6M1I - chains A and B of the 6 polymer chains in the assembly; structure by electron microscopy, 3.50 A resolution.

# Chain A
Protein: Pituitary adenylate cyclase-activating polypeptide type I receptor
Organism: Homo sapiens
Sequence (406 residues; numbered 18 to 444; 21 numbers in that range are skipped by the numbering (no residue carries them; nothing is unmodelled there); the number before each row is that of its first residue):
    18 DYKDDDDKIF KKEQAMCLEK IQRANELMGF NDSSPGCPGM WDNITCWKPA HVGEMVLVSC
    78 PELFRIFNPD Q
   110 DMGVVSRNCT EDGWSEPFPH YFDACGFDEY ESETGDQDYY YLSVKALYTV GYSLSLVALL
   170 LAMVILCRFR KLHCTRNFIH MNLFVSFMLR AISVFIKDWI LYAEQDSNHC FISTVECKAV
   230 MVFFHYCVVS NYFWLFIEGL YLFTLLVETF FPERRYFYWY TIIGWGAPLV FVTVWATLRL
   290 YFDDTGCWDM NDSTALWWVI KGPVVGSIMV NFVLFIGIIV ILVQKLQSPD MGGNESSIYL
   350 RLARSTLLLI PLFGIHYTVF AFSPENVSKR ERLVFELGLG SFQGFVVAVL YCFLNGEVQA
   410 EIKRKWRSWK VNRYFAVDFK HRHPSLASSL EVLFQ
Unresolved in the structure: 18-22, 42-51, 120-121, 139-143, 340-345, 420-444
Cystine bridges: Cys-34/Cys-63, Cys-54/Cys-118, Cys-226/Cys-296
What the authors report for this chain:
  - conformationally variable residues (helix shift, side-chain flip): Thr-355, Tyr-400
  - mutagenesis - Y130A, F131A: unchanged signaling with Pituitary adenylate cyclase-activating polypeptide (chain B)
  - mutagenesis - K206A, D207A: abolished signaling with Pituitary adenylate cyclase-activating polypeptide (chain B)
  - mutagenesis - F131A: abolished binding to I125-PACAP27
  - mutagenesis - Y130A: decreased binding to I125-PACAP27

# Chain B
Protein: Pituitary adenylate cyclase-activating polypeptide
Reference sequence: P18509 (PACA_HUMAN); residues 1-38 here correspond to UniProt positions 132-169 (UniProt number = residue number + 131)
Sequence (38 residues; row label = number of the first residue in the row):
     1 HSDGIFTDSY SRYRKQMAVK KYLAAVLGKR YKQRVKNK
Unresolved in the structure: 28-38
UniProt features mapped onto this chain:
  - region: Val-19 to Leu-27 (Important for receptor binding)
  - modified residue: Leu-27 (Leucine amide), Lys-38 (Lysine amide)

# Interface between chain A and chain B
Pairs across the interface - 49 pairs, chain A then chain B:
  Asp-23(A) / Tyr-22(B)  hydrogen bond (backbone-side chain)
  Ile-26(A) / Tyr-22(B)  hydrophobic
  Phe-27(A) / Tyr-22(B)
  Asn-60(A) / Val-26(B)
  Ile-61(A) / Val-26(B)  hydrophobic
  Leu-80(A) / Tyr-22(B)  hydrophobic
  Ile-83(A) / Gln-16(B)
  Ile-83(A) / Val-19(B)  hydrophobic
  Phe-84(A) / Gln-16(B)
  Phe-84(A) / Val-19(B)  hydrophobic
  Phe-131(A) / Leu-23(B)  hydrophobic
  Asp-145(A) / Tyr-13(B)  hydrogen bond
  Asp-145(A) / Met-17(B)
  Gln-146(A) / Tyr-13(B)
  Asp-147(A) / Tyr-13(B)  hydrogen bond (backbone-side chain)
  Tyr-150(A) / Phe-6(B)  hydrophobic
  Tyr-150(A) / Ser-9(B)  hydrogen bond
  Tyr-150(A) / Tyr-10(B)  hydrophobic
  Tyr-150(A) / Tyr-13(B)  hydrophobic
  Val-153(A) / Phe-6(B)  hydrophobic
  Lys-154(A) / Phe-6(B)
  Tyr-157(A) / Phe-6(B)
  Tyr-161(A) / Asp-3(B)  hydrogen bond
  Arg-199(A) / Asp-3(B)  salt bridge
  Leu-210(A) / Tyr-10(B)  hydrophobic
  Leu-210(A) / Arg-14(B)  hydrogen bond (backbone-side chain)
  Ala-212(A) / Arg-14(B)
  Asp-215(A) / Met-17(B)
  Asp-215(A) / Ala-18(B)  hydrogen bond (side chain-backbone)
  Asp-215(A) / Lys-21(B)
  Cys-219(A) / Lys-15(B)  hydrogen bond (backbone-side chain)
  Phe-233(A) / Asp-3(B)
  Val-237(A) / His-1(B)
  Val-237(A) / Asp-3(B)
  Asp-298(A) / Ser-11(B)
  Met-299(A) / Asp-8(B)
  Met-299(A) / Ser-11(B)
  Met-299(A) / Arg-12(B)
  Met-299(A) / Lys-15(B)
  Asp-301(A) / Asp-8(B)
  Trp-306(A) / His-1(B)
  Trp-306(A) / Gly-4(B)
  Ile-309(A) / His-1(B)
  Lys-310(A) / His-1(B)
  Leu-382(A) / Ile-5(B)  hydrophobic
  Leu-382(A) / Phe-6(B)  hydrophobic
  Glu-385(A) / Ser-2(B)
  Leu-386(A) / Ser-2(B)
  Leu-386(A) / Asp-3(B)
Interface residues without a listed pair, chain A (41 interface residues in all): Asp-59, Val-203, Lys-206, His-234, Val-238, Tyr-241, Val-313, Arg-381
Interface residues without a listed pair, chain B (23 interface residues in all): Thr-7
Interface features reported in the paper:
  - residue pairs: Ile-61(A)/Val-26(B) (hydrophobic contact), Ile-83(A)/Lys-15(B) (hydrophobic contact), Phe-84(A)/Val-19(B) (hydrophobic contact), Asp-145(A)/Tyr-13(B) (hydrogen bond), Tyr-150(A)/Ser-9(B) (hydrogen bond), Tyr-161(A)/Asp-3(B) (hydrogen bond), Arg-199(A)/Asp-3(B) (hydrogen bond), Leu-210(A)/Tyr-10(B) (hydrophobic contact), Leu-210(A)/Arg-14(B) (backbone contact), Asp-298(A)/Ser-11(B) (hydrogen bond), Met-299(A)/Arg-12(B) (hydrophobic contact), Met-299(A)/Lys-15(B) (hydrophobic contact), Trp-306(A)/His-1(B) (hydrophobic contact), Trp-306(A)/Ile-5(B) (hydrophobic contact), Tyr-10(B)/Tyr-150(A) (hydrophobic contact), Tyr-13(B)/Tyr-150(A) (hydrophobic contact)

# Summary
Chain A and chain B form an interface of 41 and 23 residues respectively; the contacts include 8 hydrogen
bonds and 1 salt bridge. Polar contacts include Arg-199(A)/Asp-3(B), Asp-23(A)/Tyr-22(B) and
Asp-145(A)/Tyr-13(B). The paper describes hydrophobic contacts between Ile-61(A) and Val-26(B), Ile-83(A) and
Lys-15(B) and Phe-84(A) and Val-19(B) among others; hydrogen bonds between Asp-145(A) and Tyr-13(B),
Tyr-150(A) and Ser-9(B) and Tyr-161(A) and Asp-3(B) among others; a backbone contact between Leu-210(A) and
Arg-14(B). The paper reports that K206A and D207A of chain A abolish signaling with Pituitary adenylate
cyclase-activating polypeptide (chain B); conformational variability at Thr-355(A) and Tyr-400(A); 4
substitutions were tested in all.
Here chain A is Pituitary adenylate cyclase-activating polypeptide type I receptor (Homo sapiens) and chain B
is Pituitary adenylate cyclase-activating polypeptide. Entry 6M1I (CryoEM structure of human PAC1 receptor in
complex with PACAP38) was determined by electron microscopy, deposited together with 6M1H.
